PDB entry 3M96 | X-ray diffraction, 1.40 A resolution | chain A

[Chain A]
Molecule: Carbonic anhydrase 2
Source organism: Homo sapiens
Notes: EC 4.2.1.1
Reference sequence: P00918 (CAH2_HUMAN); the author numbering skips numbers that UniProt does not, so the offset changes along the chain: 1-125 = UniProt 1-125; 127-261 = UniProt 126-260
Sequence (260 residues; row label = number of the first residue in the row; note: 1 number in that range is skipped by the numbering (no residue carries it; nothing is unmodelled there)):
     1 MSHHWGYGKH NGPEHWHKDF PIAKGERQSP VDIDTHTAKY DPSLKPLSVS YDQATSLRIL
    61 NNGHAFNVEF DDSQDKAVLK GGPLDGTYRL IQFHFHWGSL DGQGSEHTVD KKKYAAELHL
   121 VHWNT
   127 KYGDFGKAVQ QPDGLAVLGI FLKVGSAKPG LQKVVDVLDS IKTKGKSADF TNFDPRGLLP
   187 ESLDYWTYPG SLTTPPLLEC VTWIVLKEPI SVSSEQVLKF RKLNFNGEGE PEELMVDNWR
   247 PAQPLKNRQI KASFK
Disordered / not traced: 1-3
Curated features (UniProtKB/Swiss-Prot):
  - active site: H64 (Proton donor/acceptor)
  - binding site (Zn(2+)): H94, H96, H119
  - binding site (substrate): T199, T200
  - site: Y7 (Fine-tunes the proton-transfer properties of H-64), N62 (Fine-tunes the proton-transfer properties of H-64), N67 (Fine-tunes the proton-transfer properties of H-64), Q92 (Involved in the binding of some activators, including histamine and L-histidine)
  - modified residue: S2 (N-acetylserine), S166 (Phosphoserine), S173 (Phosphoserine)
Ligand contacts:
  - E38 (5-{[(5-bromo-1H-benzimidazol-2-yl)sulfanyl]acetyl}-2-chlorobenzenesulfonamide): W5, N62, H64, N67, Q92, H94, H96, E106, H119, V121, F131, V135, L141, V143, S197, L198, T199, T200, P201, P202, L204, V207, W209
  - Zn2+ (ZN): H94, H96, E106, H119, T199

[Overview]
Bound to chain A: Zn2+ and compound E38. Curated annotation (UniProt) lists active-site residue H64, 3
Zn2+-binding residues and substrate-binding residues T199 and T200.
Chain A is Carbonic anhydrase 2 (Homo sapiens); the structure, Crystal structure of human carbonic anhydrase
isozyme II with 5-{[(5-bromo-1H-benzimidazol-2-yl)sulfanyl]acetyl}-2-chlorobenzenesulfonamide, was determined
by X-ray diffraction together with 3MYQ and 3M67 from the same study.
